Entry 9MGW (electron microscopy, 3.00 A resolution); this record covers chains B and G of the 23 polymer chains in the assembly.

== Chain B ==
Protein: Photosystem I P700 chlorophyll a apoprotein A2
Source organism: Dunaliella salina
Notes: EC 1.97.1.12
Amino-acid sequence (735 residues; each row starts with the number of its first residue):
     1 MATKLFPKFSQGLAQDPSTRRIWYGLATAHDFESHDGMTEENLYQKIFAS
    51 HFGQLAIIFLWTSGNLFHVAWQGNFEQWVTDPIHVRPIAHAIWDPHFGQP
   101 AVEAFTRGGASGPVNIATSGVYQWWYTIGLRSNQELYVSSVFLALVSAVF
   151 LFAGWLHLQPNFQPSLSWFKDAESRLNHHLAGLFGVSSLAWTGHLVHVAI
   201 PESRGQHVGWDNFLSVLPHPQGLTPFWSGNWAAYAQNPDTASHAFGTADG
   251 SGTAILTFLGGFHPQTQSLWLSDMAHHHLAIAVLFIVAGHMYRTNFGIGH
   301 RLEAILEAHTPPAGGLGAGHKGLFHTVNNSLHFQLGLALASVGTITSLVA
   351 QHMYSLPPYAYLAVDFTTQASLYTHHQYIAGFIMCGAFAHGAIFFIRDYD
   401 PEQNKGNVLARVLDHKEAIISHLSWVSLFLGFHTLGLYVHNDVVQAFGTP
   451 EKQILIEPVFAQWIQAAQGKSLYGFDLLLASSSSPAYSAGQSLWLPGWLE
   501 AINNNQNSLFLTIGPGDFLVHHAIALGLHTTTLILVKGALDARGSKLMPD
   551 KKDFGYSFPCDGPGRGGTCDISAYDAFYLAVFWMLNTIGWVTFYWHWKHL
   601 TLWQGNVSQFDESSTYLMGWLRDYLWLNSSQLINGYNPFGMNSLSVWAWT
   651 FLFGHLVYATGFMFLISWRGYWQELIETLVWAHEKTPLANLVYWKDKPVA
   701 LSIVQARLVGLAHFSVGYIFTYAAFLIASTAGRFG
Unresolved in the structure: 1-2, 735

== Chain G ==
Protein: PSAG1
Source organism: Dunaliella salina
Amino-acid sequence (141 residues; each row starts with the number of its first residue):
     1 MALSSKANIQQFSRQATQSRAVVSRPASRQAVKTNALIAAPVAIGGSTAA
    51 LLALGRFVFLPYQRRRTDMEVGPGRLGPKTTGDTFFDRLQKPASFVETKS
   101 KDPSGFGLIDVLGWGALGHVFGYFLLACSSLQDAGIEPFPR
Unresolved in the structure: 1-36

== How chain B and chain G interact ==
Contacting residue pairs (57):
  Phe162(B) - Phe86(G)
  Gln163(B) - Phe86(G)
  Pro164(B) - Phe86(G)  hydrophobic
  Ser165(B) - Thr84(G)
  Ser165(B) - Phe86(G)
  Ser165(B) - Asp87(G)
  Ser167(B) - Gln90(G)  hydrogen bond (backbone-side chain)
  Trp168(B) - Phe86(G)
  Trp168(B) - Gln90(G)
  Asp171(B) - Lys79(G)  salt bridge
  Asp171(B) - Gln90(G)  hydrogen bond
  Glu173(B) - Lys79(G)  salt bridge
  Phe226(B) - Tyr123(G)  hydrogen bond (backbone-side chain)
  Trp227(B) - Tyr123(G)
  Ser228(B) - Tyr123(G)
  Gly229(B) - Leu126(G)
  Gly229(B) - Ala127(G)
  Gly229(B) - Ser130(G)  hydrogen bond (backbone-side chain)
  Asn230(B) - Leu37(G)
  Asn230(B) - Ser130(G)
  Trp231(B) - Tyr123(G)  hydrophobic
  Trp231(B) - Ala127(G)  hydrophobic
  Trp231(B) - Ser130(G)
  Ala232(B) - Ser130(G)
  Ala232(B) - Ala134(G)  hydrophobic
  Gln236(B) - Ala134(G)
  Arg293(B) - Val71(G)
  Asn295(B) - Leu89(G)
  Asn295(B) - Gln90(G)
  Asn295(B) - Lys91(G)
  Asn295(B) - Pro92(G)
  Asn295(B) - Ala93(G)  hydrogen bond (backbone-backbone)
  Asn295(B) - Val96(G)
  Phe296(B) - Phe95(G)  hydrophobic
  Phe296(B) - Val96(G)  hydrophobic
  Phe296(B) - Ile109(G)  hydrophobic
  Ile298(B) - Ile109(G)  hydrophobic
  Ile298(B) - Asp110(G)
  Gly299(B) - Glu70(G)
  His300(B) - Glu70(G)
  Arg301(B) - Glu70(G)  hydrogen bond (backbone-side chain)
  Arg301(B) - Val71(G)
  Arg301(B) - Leu76(G)
  Arg301(B) - Gly77(G)  hydrogen bond (side chain-backbone)
  Arg301(B) - Lys79(G)
  Glu303(B) - Leu76(G)
  Glu307(B) - Leu76(G)
  Pro485(B) - Pro140(G)
  Ser488(B) - Phe139(G)
  Ser488(B) - Pro140(G)
  Ser488(B) - Arg141(G)  hydrogen bond (side chain-backbone)
  Ala489(B) - Pro140(G)  hydrophobic
  Gly490(B) - Pro138(G)
  Ser492(B) - Ile136(G)
  Ser492(B) - Glu137(G)
  Ser492(B) - Arg141(G)  hydrogen bond
  Leu493(B) - Ile136(G)  hydrophobic
Interface residues without a listed pair, chain B (35 interface residues in all): Asn161, Gly297, Ala304, Gln491
Interface residues without a listed pair, chain G (34 interface residues in all): Ala40, Thr67, Pro78, Thr80, Leu131

== In short ==
35 residues of chain B and 34 residues of chain G are in contact, with 9 hydrogen bonds and 2 salt bridges.
Polar pairs include Asp171(B)-Lys79(G), Glu173(B)-Lys79(G) and Ser167(B)-Gln90(G).
Chain B is Photosystem I P700 chlorophyll a apoprotein A2 and chain G is PSAG1, both from Dunaliella salina;
the structure, Dunaliella salina PSI-LHCI-TIDI1 supercomplex, was determined by electron microscopy (same
publication as 9MGZ, 9MH0 and 9MH1).
